PDB entry 9CEY | electron microscopy, 3.22 A resolution | chains P and T of the 4 polymer chains in the assembly

# Chain P
Molecule: Maltose/maltodextrin-binding periplasmic protein, Spizellomyces punctatus Fanzor 1
Source organism: Escherichia coli K-12
UniProt: chimeric construct of P0AEX9, A0A0L0H5U9: residues -375 to -10 from P0AEX9 (MALE_ECOLI) positions 27-392 (UniProt number = residue number + 402); residues 2-638 from A0A0L0H5U9 positions 2-638 (same numbers)
Amino-acid sequence (1032 residues; each row starts with the number of its first residue; numbers below 1 keep their minus sign (Met-393 is residue -393)):
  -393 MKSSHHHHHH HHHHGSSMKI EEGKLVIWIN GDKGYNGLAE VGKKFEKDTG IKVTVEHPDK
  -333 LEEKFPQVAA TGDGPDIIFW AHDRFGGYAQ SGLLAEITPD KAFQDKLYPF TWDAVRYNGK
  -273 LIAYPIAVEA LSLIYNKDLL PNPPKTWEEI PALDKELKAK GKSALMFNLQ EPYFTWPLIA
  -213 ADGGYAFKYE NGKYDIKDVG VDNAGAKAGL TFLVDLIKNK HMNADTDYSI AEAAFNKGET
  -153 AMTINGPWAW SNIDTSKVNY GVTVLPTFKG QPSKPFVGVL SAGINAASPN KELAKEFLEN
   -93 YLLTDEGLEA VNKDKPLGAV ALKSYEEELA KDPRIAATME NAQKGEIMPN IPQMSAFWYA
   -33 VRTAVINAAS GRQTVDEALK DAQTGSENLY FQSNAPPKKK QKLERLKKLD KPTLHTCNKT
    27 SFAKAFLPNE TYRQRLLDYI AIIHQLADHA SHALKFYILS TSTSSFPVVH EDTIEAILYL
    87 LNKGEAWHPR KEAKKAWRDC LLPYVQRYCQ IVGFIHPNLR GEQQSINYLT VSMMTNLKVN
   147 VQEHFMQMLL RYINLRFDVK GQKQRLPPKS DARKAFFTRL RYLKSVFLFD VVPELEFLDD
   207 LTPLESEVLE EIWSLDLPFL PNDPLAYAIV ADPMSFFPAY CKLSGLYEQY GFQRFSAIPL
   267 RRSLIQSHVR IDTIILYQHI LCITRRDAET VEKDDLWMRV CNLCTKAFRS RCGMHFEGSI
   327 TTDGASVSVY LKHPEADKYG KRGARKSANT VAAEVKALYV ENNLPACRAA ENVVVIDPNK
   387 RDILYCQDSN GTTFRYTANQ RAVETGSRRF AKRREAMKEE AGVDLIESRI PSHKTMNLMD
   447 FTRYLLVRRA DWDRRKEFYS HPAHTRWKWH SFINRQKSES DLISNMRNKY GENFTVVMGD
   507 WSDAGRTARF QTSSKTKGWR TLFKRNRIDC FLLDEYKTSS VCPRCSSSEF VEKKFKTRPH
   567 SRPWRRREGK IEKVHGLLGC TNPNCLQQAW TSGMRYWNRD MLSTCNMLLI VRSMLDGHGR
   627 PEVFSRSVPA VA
Disordered / not traced: -393 to 17, 348-356, 634-638
Construct notes: expression tag (-393 to -376); linker (-9 to 1)
Bound ions: Mg2+ site 1: Asp383, Asn385, Asp606; Mg2+ site 2: Asp383, Pro384, Glu541 (shared with DT-19(T) of chain T); Zn2+: Cys548, Cys551, Cys586, Cys591
What the authors report for this chain:
  - mutagenesis - D606N: increased catalytic activity

# Chain T
Molecule: 37-nt DNA strand
Sequence (37 nucleotides; each row starts with the number of its first residue; numbers below 1 keep their minus sign (DA-21 is residue -21)):
   -21 ATTTGANTTC ATAACCTATA GATATGCCCG GGTACCG
Disordered / not traced: -21, -15, 13-15
Bound ions: Mg2+: DT-19 (shared with Asp383(P), Pro384(P), Glu541(P) of chain P)

# How chain P and chain T interact
Pairs across the interface (97; chain P residue first):
  His21(P) with DA0(T), hydrogen bond to the base
  Gln130(P) with DT1(T), base contact; DA2(T), hydrogen bond to the base
  Asn133(P) with DT1(T), base contact
  Tyr134(P) with DT1(T), sugar contact
  Val137(P) with DG-1(T), sugar contact
  Thr141(P) with DA-2(T), sugar contact; DG-1(T), sugar contact
  Val145(P) with DT-3(T), sugar contact; DA-2(T), sugar contact
  Gln148(P) with DT-3(T), phosphate contact; DA-2(T), hydrogen bond to the phosphate
  Glu149(P) with DA-4(T), base contact; DT-3(T), sugar contact
  Lys166(P) with DT-14(T), salt bridge to the phosphate
  Gln259(P) with DT-13(T), hydrogen bond to the phosphate; DC-12(T), phosphate contact
  Arg260(P) with DC-12(T), salt bridge to the phosphate
  Arg268(P) with DT-10(T), salt bridge to the phosphate
  Ser269(P) with DA-9(T), hydrogen bond to the phosphate
  Leu270(P) with DA-9(T), phosphate contact
  Ile271(P) with DA-9(T), sugar contact
  Arg276(P) with DA0(T), sugar contact
  Asp278(P) with DT1(T), sugar contact
  Thr279(P) with DA2(T), phosphate contact
  Ile280(P) with DA2(T), base contact; DT3(T), base contact
  Arg291(P) with DT3(T), base contact; DG4(T), hydrogen bond to the base; DC5(T), base contact
  Lys299(P) with DA2(T), salt bridge to the phosphate
  Glu323(P) with DA2(T), phosphate contact
  Ser325(P) with DT1(T), hydrogen bond to the phosphate
  Tyr336(P) with DA0(T), base contact
  Lys338(P) with DT1(T), salt bridge to the phosphate
  Tyr345(P) with DA0(T), hydrogen bond to the phosphate; DT1(T), stacking on the base
  Lys347(P) with DG-1(T), phosphate contact; DA0(T), salt bridge to the phosphate
  Asp383(P) with DT-19(T), phosphate contact
  Pro384(P) with DT-19(T), phosphate contact
  Asn385(P) with DT-19(T), phosphate contact; DT-18(T), phosphate contact
  Lys386(P) with DT-19(T), phosphate contact; DT-18(T), hydrogen bond to the phosphate
  Arg407(P) with DC-6(T), salt bridge to the phosphate
  Ser413(P) with DC-7(T), phosphate contact
  Arg420(P) with DA-9(T), sugar contact; DA-8(T), hydrogen bond to the sugar
  Lys424(P) with DT-10(T), hydrogen bond to the base; DA-9(T), sugar contact
  Glu433(P) with DA-11(T), sugar contact; DT-10(T), sugar contact
  Ile436(P) with DA-11(T), sugar contact
  Pro437(P) with DA-11(T), sugar contact
  Ser438(P) with DC-12(T), hydrogen bond to the phosphate; DA-11(T), hydrogen bond to the phosphate
  His439(P) with DA-11(T), salt bridge to the phosphate; DT-10(T), phosphate contact
  Lys440(P) with DA-11(T), salt bridge to the phosphate
  Tyr465(P) with DT-10(T), phosphate contact; DA-9(T), phosphate contact
  Lys474(P) with DA-8(T), salt bridge to the phosphate
  Ser477(P) with DC-7(T), phosphate contact
  Trp507(P) with DT-20(T), hydrogen bond to the base; DT-19(T), sugar contact
  Ala510(P) with DT-5(T), sugar contact
  Gly511(P) with DT-5(T), sugar contact
  Arg515(P) with DT-14(T), salt bridge to the phosphate
  Phe516(P) with DG-17(T), phosphate contact; DA-16(T), sugar contact
  Gln517(P) with DT-18(T), hydrogen bond to the sugar
  Ser519(P) with DC-7(T), hydrogen bond to the base; DC-6(T), hydrogen bond to the sugar
  Ser520(P) with DC-6(T), sugar contact; DT-5(T), phosphate contact
  Lys521(P) with DC-6(T), sugar contact; DT-5(T), phosphate contact
  Thr522(P) with DT-5(T), hydrogen bond to the phosphate
  Lys523(P) with DT-5(T), hydrogen bond to the phosphate; DA-4(T), salt bridge to the phosphate
  Gly524(P) with DT-5(T), hydrogen bond to the phosphate
  Glu541(P) with DT-20(T), sugar contact; DT-19(T), phosphate contact
  Lys543(P) with DT-20(T), phosphate contact
  Ser545(P) with DT-20(T), hydrogen bond to the phosphate; DT-19(T), phosphate contact
  Ser546(P) with DT-20(T), hydrogen bond to the phosphate
  His566(P) with DG-17(T), sugar contact; DA-16(T), salt bridge to the phosphate
  Arg568(P) with DG-17(T), salt bridge to the phosphate; DA-16(T), salt bridge to the phosphate
  Arg571(P) with DA-16(T), salt bridge to the phosphate
  His581(P) with DT-18(T), base contact; DG-17(T), hydrogen bond to the base
  Arg605(P) with DT-19(T), salt bridge to the phosphate; DT-18(T), phosphate contact
Interface residues without a listed pair, chain P (77 interface residues in all): Gly257, Phe258, Glu295, Arg387, Ser434, Arg481, Asp509, Tyr542, Thr544, Lys560, Glu578

# Overview
77 residues of chain P face 25 of chain T across their interface; the contacts include 23 hydrogen bonds, 17
salt bridges and 1 aromatic stacking contact. Polar pairs include His21(P)-DA0(T), Gln130(P)-DA2(T) and
Arg291(P)-DG4(T). Asp383(P), Asn385(P) and Asp606(P) coordinate Mg2+ site 1. From the paper: D606N of chain P
increases catalytic activity.
Here chain P is Maltose/maltodextrin-binding periplasmic protein, Spizellomyces punctatus Fanzor 1
(Escherichia coli K-12) and chain T is a 37-nt DNA strand. Entry 9CEY (Spizellomyces punctatus Fanzor (SpuFz)
State 5) was determined by electron microscopy together with 9CER, 9CES, 9CET, 9CEU, 9CEV, 9CEW and 6 further
entries from the same study.
